6WHR - chains A and D of the 4 polymer chains in the assembly; structure by electron microscopy, 3.99 A resolution.

# Chain A
Name: Glutamate receptor ionotropic, NMDA 1
Organism: Rattus norvegicus
UniProt: P35439 (NMDZ1_RAT), isoform P35439-2; residue numbers follow UniProt; this construct covers 1-959
Chain sequence (959 residues; numbered 1 to 959; the number before each row is that of its first residue):
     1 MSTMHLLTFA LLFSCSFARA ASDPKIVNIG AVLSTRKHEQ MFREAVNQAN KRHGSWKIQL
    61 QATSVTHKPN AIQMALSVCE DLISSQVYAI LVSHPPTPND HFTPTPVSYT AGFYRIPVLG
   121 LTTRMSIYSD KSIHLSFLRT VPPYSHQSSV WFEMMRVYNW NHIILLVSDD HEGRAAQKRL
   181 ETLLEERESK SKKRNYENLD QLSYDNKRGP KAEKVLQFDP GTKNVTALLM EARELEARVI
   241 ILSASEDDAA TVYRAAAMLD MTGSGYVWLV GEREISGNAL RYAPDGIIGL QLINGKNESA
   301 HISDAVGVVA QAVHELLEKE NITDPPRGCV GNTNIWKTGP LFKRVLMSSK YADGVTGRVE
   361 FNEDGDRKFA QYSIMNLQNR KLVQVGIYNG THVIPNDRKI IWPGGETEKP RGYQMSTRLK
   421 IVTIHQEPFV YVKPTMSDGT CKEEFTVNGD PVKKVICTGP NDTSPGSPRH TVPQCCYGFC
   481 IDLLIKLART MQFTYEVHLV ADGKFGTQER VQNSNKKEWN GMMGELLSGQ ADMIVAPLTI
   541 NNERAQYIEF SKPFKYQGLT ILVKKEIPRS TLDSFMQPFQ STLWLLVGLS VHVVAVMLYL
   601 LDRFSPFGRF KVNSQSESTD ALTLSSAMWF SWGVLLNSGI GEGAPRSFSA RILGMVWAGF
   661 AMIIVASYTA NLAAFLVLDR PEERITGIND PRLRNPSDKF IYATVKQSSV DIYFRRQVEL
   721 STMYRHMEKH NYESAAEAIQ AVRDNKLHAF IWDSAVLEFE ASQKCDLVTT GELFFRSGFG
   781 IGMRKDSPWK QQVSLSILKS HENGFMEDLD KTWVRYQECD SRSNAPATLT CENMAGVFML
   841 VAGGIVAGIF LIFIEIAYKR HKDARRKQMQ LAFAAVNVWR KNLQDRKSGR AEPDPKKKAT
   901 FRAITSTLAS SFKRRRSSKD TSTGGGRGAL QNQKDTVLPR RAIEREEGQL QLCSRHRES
Disordered / not traced: 1-26, 53-57, 191-205, 606-622, 863-959
Sequence notes: conflict Ser22 (Cys in P35439), Gln61 (Asn in P35439), Asp260 (Asn in P35439), Gln371 (Asn in P35439), Gln492 (Asn in P35439), Gln512 (Asn in P35439), Gln615 (Glu in P35439), Ser616 (Glu in P35439), Ser618 (Glu in P35439), Thr619 (Glu in P35439), Gln792 (Asn in P35439), Cys831 (Phe in P35439)
Disulfides: Cys79-Cys329, Cys441-Cys475, Cys457-Cys476, Cys765-Cys819
Covalent attachments: N-acetylglucosamine (NAG) linked to Asn224, Asn297

# Chain D
Name: Glutamate receptor ionotropic, NMDA 2B
Organism: Rattus norvegicus
UniProt: Q00960 (NMDE2_RAT); residues 27-852 here = UniProt positions 27-852
Chain sequence (883 residues; numbered -30 to 852; the number before each row is that of its first residue; numbers below 1 keep their minus sign (Met-30 is residue -30)):
   -30 MGTMRLFLLA VLFLFSFARA TGWSHPQFEK GGGSGGGSGG SAWSHPQFEK GALVPRGRSQ
    30 KSPPSIGIAV ILVGTSDEVA IKDAHEKDDF HHLSVVPRVE LVAMNETDPK SIITRICDLM
    90 SDRKIQGVVF ADDTDQEAIA QILDFISAQT LTPILGIHGG SSMIMADKDE SSMFFQFGPS
   150 IEQQASVMLN IMEEYDWYIF SIVTTYFPGY QDFVNKIRST IENSFVGWEL EEVLLLDMSL
   210 DDGDSKIQNQ LKKLQSPIIL LYCTKEEATY IFEVANSVGL TGYGYTWIVP SLVAGDTDTV
   270 PSEFPTGLIS VSYDEWDYGL PARVRDGIAI ITTAASDMLS EHSFIPEPKS SCYNTHEKRI
   330 YQSNMLNRYL INVTFEGRDL SFSEDGYQMH PKLVIILLNK ERKWERVGKW KDKSLQMKYY
   390 VWPRMCPETE EQEDDHLSIV TLEEAPFVIV ESVDPLSGTC MRNTVPCQKR IISENKTDEE
   450 PGYIKKCCKG FCIDILKKIS KSVKFTYDLY LVTNGKHGKK INGTWNGMIG EVVMKRAYMA
   510 VGSLTINEER SEVVDFSVPF IETGISVMVS RSNGTVSPSA FLEPFSACVW VMMFVMLLIV
   570 SAVAVFVFEY FSPVGYNRSL ADGREPGGPS FTIGKAIWLL WGLVFNNSVP VQNPKGTTSK
   630 IMVSVWAFFA VIFLASYTAN LAAFMIQEEY VDQVSGLSDK KFQRPNDFSP PFRFGTVPNG
   690 STERNIRNNY AEMHAYMGKF NQRGVDDALL SLKTGKLDAF IYDAAVLNYM AGRDEGCKLV
   750 TIGSGKVFAS TGYGIAIQKD SGWKRQVDLA ILQLFGDGEM EELEALWLTG ICHNEKNEVM
   810 SSQLDIDNMA GVFYMLGAAM ALSLITFISE HLFYWQFRHS FMG
Disordered / not traced: -30 to 33, 393-402, 582-599, 846-852
Sequence notes: expression tag (-30 to 26); conflict Asp348 (Asn in Q00960), Cys557 (Asp in Q00960), Ser588 (Cys in Q00960), Ser838 (Cys in Q00960), Ser849 (Cys in Q00960)
Swiss-Prot annotation at these positions:
  - region: Lys604 to Pro623 (Pore-forming)
  - binding site (Zn(2+)): His127, Glu284
  - binding site (L-glutamate): Thr514, Arg519, Ser690, Thr691, Asp732
  - site: Asn615 (Functional determinant of NMDA receptors)
  - glycosylation (N-linked (GlcNAc...) asparagine): Asn74, Asn341, Asn444, Asn491, Asn542, Asn688
  - mutagenesis: His60 (H60A: Normal zinc binding), His127 (H127A: Reduced zinc binding), Asp283 (D283A: Slightly reduced zinc binding), Glu284 (E284A: Reduced zinc binding), His311 (H311A: Normal zinc binding), His359 (H359A: Normal zinc binding)
Disulfides: Cys86-Cys321, Cys429-Cys456, Cys436-Cys457
Covalent attachments: N-acetylglucosamine (NAG) linked to Asn341, Asn491, Asn542, Asn688

# Chain A / chain D interface
Pairs across the interface (59; chain A residue first):
  Asn541(A) with Leu781(D)
  Asn542(A) with Gln782(D), hydrogen bond
  Ala545(A) with Leu778(D)
  Gln546(A) with Leu778(D)
  Lys552(A) with Phe525(D); Ser526(D), hydrogen bond (side chain-backbone)
  Tyr556(A) with Thr760(D), hydrogen bond (side chain-backbone); Gly761(D), hydrogen bond (side chain-backbone)
  Phe575(A) with Ile641(D), hydrophobic
  Trp629(A) with Lys629(D); Ile630(D), hydrophobic
  Asn637(A) with Asn616(D)
  Ser638(A) with Leu612(D); Ala636(D)
  Ile640(A) with Asn622(D), hydrogen bond (backbone-side chain)
  Tyr668(A) with Ile641(D)
  Thr669(A) with Ala644(D)
  Leu672(A) with Ser645(D); Ala648(D), hydrophobic
  Leu676(A) with Asn649(D)
  Tyr713(A) with Gly785(D)
  Gln717(A) with Gly785(D); Asp786(D), hydrogen bond (side chain-backbone); Gly787(D)
  Leu773(A) with Glu790(D)
  Phe774(A) with Glu790(D)
  Arg776(A) with Phe784(D)
  Leu795(A) with Glu517(D)
  Leu798(A) with Ile515(D), hydrophobic; Asn516(D); Glu517(D)
  Lys799(A) with Glu517(D), salt bridge
  His801(A) with Ser759(D), hydrogen bond (side chain-backbone)
  Glu802(A) with Asn516(D); Asn698(D), hydrogen bond (backbone-side chain)
  Pro826(A) with Phe653(D); Gln656(D)
  Thr828(A) with Glu552(D), hydrogen bond (side chain-backbone); Pro553(D), hydrogen bond (side chain-backbone); Phe554(D), hydrogen bond (side chain-backbone); Ser555(D); Asn649(D); Phe653(D)
  Leu829(A) with Pro553(D); Phe554(D), hydrophobic; Ser555(D); Asn649(D)
  Thr830(A) with Ser555(D), hydrogen bond; Cys557(D), hydrogen bond; Val558(D)
  Cys831(A) with Cys557(D), disulfide
  Phe838(A) with Met561(D), hydrophobic; Met565(D); Phe638(D), hydrophobic
  Val841(A) with Met565(D), hydrophobic
  Ile845(A) with Val572(D), hydrophobic; Met631(D), hydrophobic
  Ile852(A) with Val576(D), hydrophobic; Thr627(D)
Also at the interface, not in a pair above, chain A (49 interface residues in all): Lys190, Ile540, Pro553, Leu636, Ala673, Val677, Phe775, Lys785, Asn803, Glu807, Ala827, Met834, Val837, Leu840, Gly844
Also at the interface, not in a pair above, chain D (58 interface residues in all): Ser520, Pro528, Glu531, Met562, Ile568, Val634, Trp635, Phe637, Ala652, Asn694, Phe757, Ala758, Ser770, Gly771, Arg774
Inter-chain disulfides: Cys831(A)-Cys557(D)

# Summary
Chain A and chain D form an interface of 49 and 58 residues respectively; the contacts include 1 disulfide
bond, 13 hydrogen bonds and 1 salt bridge. Among the polar pairs are Lys799(A)-Glu517(D), Asn542(A)-Gln782(D)
and Lys552(A)-Ser526(D). Covalently linked N-acetylglucosamine: at Asn224(A) and Asn297(A).
Chain A is Glutamate receptor ionotropic, NMDA 1 and chain D is Glutamate receptor ionotropic, NMDA 2B, both
from Rattus norvegicus; the structure, GluN1b-GluN2B NMDA receptor in non-active 2 conformation at 4 angstrom
resolution, was determined by electron microscopy, deposited together with 6USU, 6USV, 6WHS, 6WHT, 6WHU, 6WHV
and 5 further entries.
